2HAX - chains C and A of the 4 polymer chains in the assembly; structure by X-ray diffraction, 1.29 A resolution.

== Chain C ==
Molecule: 6-nt DNA strand
Sequence (6 nucleotides; numbered 1 to 6; the number before each row is that of its first residue):
     1 TTTTTT
Bound ions: Ca2+ near DT6 (its only coordinating residue here)

== Chain A ==
Name: Cold shock protein cspB
Organism: Bacillus caldolyticus
UniProt: P41016 (CSPB_BACCL); numbering as in UniProt (aligned over 1-66)
Chain sequence (66 residues; numbered 1 to 66; the number before each row is that of its first residue):
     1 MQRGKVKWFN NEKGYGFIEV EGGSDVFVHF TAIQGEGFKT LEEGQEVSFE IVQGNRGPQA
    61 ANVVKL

== Interface between chain C and chain A ==
Pairs across the interface (22; chain C residue first):
  DT1(C) - Phe9(A)  base contact
  DT1(C) - Asn11(A)  sugar contact
  DT1(C) - Glu12(A)  phosphate contact
  DT1(C) - Lys13(A)  sugar contact
  DT1(C) - Gly14(A)  base contact
  DT1(C) - Phe30(A)  stacking on the base
  DT2(C) - Lys13(A)  sugar contact
  DT2(C) - His29(A)  hydrogen bond to the sugar
  DT2(C) - Phe30(A)  base contact
  DT2(C) - Thr31(A)  base contact
  DT3(C) - Tyr15(A)  sugar contact
  DT3(C) - Phe27(A)  base contact
  DT3(C) - His29(A)  stacking on the base
  DT4(C) - Phe17(A)  sugar contact
  DT4(C) - Phe27(A)  stacking on the base
  DT5(C) - Lys7(A)  base contact
  DT5(C) - Trp8(A)  hydrogen bond to the base
  DT5(C) - Phe17(A)  stacking on the base
  DT5(C) - Asp25(A)  hydrogen bond to the base
  DT6(C) - Trp8(A)  stacking on the base
  DT6(C) - Asn10(A)  hydrogen bond to the base
  DT6(C) - Lys13(A)  base contact

== Overview ==
6 residues of chain C face 15 of chain A across their interface; the contacts include 4 hydrogen bonds and 5
aromatic stacking contacts. Polar contacts include DT5(C)-Trp8(A), DT5(C)-Asp25(A) and DT6(C)-Asn10(A).
Here chain C is a 6-nt DNA strand and chain A is Cold shock protein cspB (Bacillus caldolyticus). Entry 2HAX
(Crystal structure of Bacillus caldolyticus cold shock protein in complex with hexathymidine) was determined
by X-ray diffraction.
